PDB entry 6RFR | electron microscopy, 3.20 A resolution | chains I and h of the 42 polymer chains in the assembly

[Chain I]
Name: Subunit NUIM of NADH:Ubiquinone Oxidoreductase (Complex I)
Organism: Yarrowia lipolytica
Notes: EC 1.6.99.3
Reference sequence: Q9UUT8 (Q9UUT8_YARLL); residue numbers follow UniProt; this construct covers 1-229
Sequence (229 residues; numbered 1 to 229; the number before each row is that of its first residue):
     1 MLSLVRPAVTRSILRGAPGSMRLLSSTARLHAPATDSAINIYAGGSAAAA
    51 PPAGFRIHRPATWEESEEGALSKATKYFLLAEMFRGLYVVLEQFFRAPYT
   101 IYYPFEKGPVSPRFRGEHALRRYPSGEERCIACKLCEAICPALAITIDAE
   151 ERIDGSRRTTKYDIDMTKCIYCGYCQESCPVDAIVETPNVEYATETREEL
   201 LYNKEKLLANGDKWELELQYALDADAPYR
Not modelled in the structure: 1-39
Ion coordination: 4Fe-4S cluster Fe site 1: Cys130, Cys133, Cys136, Cys179; 4Fe-4S cluster Fe site 2: Cys140, Cys169, Cys172, Cys175
Residues lining bound ligands:
  - 1,2-Distearoyl-sn-glycerophosphoethanolamine (3PE): Tyr77, Phe78, Leu80, Met83, Phe84, Leu87
  - diundecyl phosphatidyl choline (PLC): Thr75, Lys76, Leu79, Ala81, Glu82, Phe84, Arg85, Tyr88, Leu91
  - 4Fe-4S cluster (SF4), molecule 1: His118, Cys140, Pro141, Ala144, Ile145, Cys169, Ile170, Tyr171, Cys172, Gly173, Tyr174, Cys175, Glu186
  - 4Fe-4S cluster (SF4), molecule 2: Arg129, Cys130, Ile131, Ala132, Cys133, Lys134, Leu135, Cys136, Ile147, Ser178, Cys179, Ala183, Ile184

[Chain h]
Name: Subunit N7BM of NADH:Ubiquinone Oxidoreductase (Complex I)
Organism: Yarrowia lipolytica
Reference sequence: A0A1D8N5V2 (A0A1D8N5V2_YARLL); residues 1-138 here = UniProt positions 1-138
Sequence (138 residues; numbered 1 to 138; the number before each row is that of its first residue):
     1 MSSSLYRVLRNAWEVGPRSYWKQLNSIGDTKSGRLVGTDIYGNKFYETDH
    51 QDEIHLRTRYVEYKEKDYDMSQVEPGWHFWLGYGVDTAPCNTPKEKLPIR
   101 AYPYKFQPNYTGTPGAFVTYNTLKPKISAWEPVTKQRS
Not modelled in the structure: 1, 138
Residues lining bound ligands: diundecyl phosphatidyl choline (PLC): Leu24, Asn25, Ser26, Ile27, Gly28

[Interface between chain I and chain h]
Contacting residue pairs - 74 pairs, chain I then chain h:
  Pro98(I) - Ile54(h)
  Thr100(I) - Arg57(h)  hydrogen bond (backbone-side chain)
  Ile101(I) - Leu56(h)
  Ile101(I) - Arg57(h)
  Tyr102(I) - Ile27(h)  hydrophobic
  Tyr102(I) - Gly28(h)
  Tyr102(I) - Asp29(h)
  Tyr103(I) - Met70(h)
  Pro104(I) - Val61(h)
  Pro104(I) - Tyr63(h)  hydrogen bond (backbone-side chain)
  Pro104(I) - Tyr68(h)  hydrophobic
  Phe105(I) - Ser26(h)
  Phe105(I) - Ile27(h)  hydrophobic
  Phe105(I) - Tyr60(h)
  Phe105(I) - Val61(h)  hydrogen bond (backbone-backbone)
  Phe105(I) - Tyr63(h)  hydrophobic
  Phe105(I) - Tyr68(h)
  Glu106(I) - Leu56(h)
  Glu106(I) - Arg57(h)  salt bridge
  Glu106(I) - Arg59(h)
  Glu106(I) - Tyr60(h)
  Lys107(I) - Met70(h)
  Lys107(I) - His78(h)
  Lys107(I) - Leu81(h)
  Lys107(I) - Gly82(h)
  Gly108(I) - Leu56(h)
  Gly108(I) - Gly82(h)
  Pro109(I) - Leu56(h)
  Pro109(I) - Gly82(h)
  Val110(I) - Phe79(h)  hydrophobic
  Val110(I) - Gly82(h)  hydrogen bond (backbone-backbone)
  Val110(I) - Tyr83(h)
  Val110(I) - Gly84(h)
  Pro112(I) - Phe79(h)  hydrophobic
  Asp148(I) - Leu123(h)
  Thr160(I) - Thr122(h)
  Thr160(I) - Leu123(h)
  Lys161(I) - Leu123(h)
  Glu191(I) - Met70(h)
  Glu191(I) - His78(h)  salt bridge
  Ala193(I) - Thr111(h)
  Thr194(I) - Thr111(h)
  Glu195(I) - Thr111(h)
  Glu195(I) - Gly112(h)
  Glu198(I) - Thr119(h)
  Glu199(I) - Thr111(h)  hydrogen bond
  Glu199(I) - Phe117(h)
  Leu201(I) - Phe117(h)
  Leu201(I) - Thr119(h)
  Asn203(I) - Phe117(h)
  Asn203(I) - Tyr120(h)
  Asn203(I) - Thr122(h)
  Glu205(I) - Tyr120(h)  hydrogen bond
  Glu205(I) - Thr122(h)
  Lys206(I) - Phe117(h)
  Asp212(I) - Arg100(h)  hydrogen bond (backbone-side chain)
  Asp212(I) - Tyr102(h)  hydrogen bond
  Lys213(I) - Pro75(h)
  Lys213(I) - Tyr104(h)
  Lys213(I) - Gln107(h)  hydrogen bond (side chain-backbone)
  Lys213(I) - Pro108(h)
  Trp214(I) - Pro75(h)  hydrophobic
  Glu215(I) - Arg100(h)
  Leu216(I) - Gly76(h)
  Leu216(I) - Pro98(h)
  Leu216(I) - Arg100(h)
  Glu217(I) - Pro75(h)
  Glu217(I) - Phe79(h)
  Gln219(I) - Pro98(h)
  Tyr220(I) - Phe79(h)  hydrophobic
  Tyr220(I) - Val85(h)  hydrophobic
  Tyr220(I) - Pro89(h)
  Tyr220(I) - Thr92(h)
  Asp223(I) - Lys96(h)  salt bridge
Other interface residues (no listed pair), chain I (46 interface residues in all): Arg96, Ala97, Tyr99, Arg122, Pro124, Ser125, Gly126, Pro188, Asn189, Tyr192, Lys204
Other interface residues (no listed pair), chain h (48 interface residues in all): Ser2, Ser3, Lys31, Ser71, Glu74, Leu97, Ile99, Ala101, Asn109, Ala116

[Summary]
46 residues of chain I and 48 residues of chain h are in contact, with 9 hydrogen bonds and 3 salt bridges.
Among the polar pairs are Glu106(I)-Arg57(h), Glu191(I)-His78(h) and Asp223(I)-Lys96(h). Chain I binds
1,2-Distearoyl-sn-glycerophosphoethanolamine, 4Fe-4S cluster and diundecyl phosphatidyl choline.
Chain I is Subunit NUIM of NADH:Ubiquinone Oxidoreductase (Complex I) and chain h is Subunit N7BM of
NADH:Ubiquinone Oxidoreductase (Complex I), both from Yarrowia lipolytica; the structure, Cryo-EM structure of
respiratory complex I from Yarrowia lipolytica at 3.2 A resolution, was determined by electron microscopy
(same publication as 6RFQ and 6RFS).
